Entry 5ZRD (X-ray diffraction, 2.30 A resolution); this record covers chains A and D of the 4 polymer chains in the assembly.

[Chain A (and D)]
Name: Tyrosinase
From: Burkholderia thailandensis (strain ATCC 700388 / DSM 13276 / CIP 106301 / E264)
Notes: EC 1.14.18.1; chain D of this document is another copy of the same molecule, construct and numbering; everything in this record applies to it too
UniProtKB: Q2T7K1 (Q2T7K1_BURTA); numbering as in UniProt (aligned over 2-535)
Sequence (549 residues; numbered 0 to 548; the number before each row is that of its first residue; numbering starts at 0):
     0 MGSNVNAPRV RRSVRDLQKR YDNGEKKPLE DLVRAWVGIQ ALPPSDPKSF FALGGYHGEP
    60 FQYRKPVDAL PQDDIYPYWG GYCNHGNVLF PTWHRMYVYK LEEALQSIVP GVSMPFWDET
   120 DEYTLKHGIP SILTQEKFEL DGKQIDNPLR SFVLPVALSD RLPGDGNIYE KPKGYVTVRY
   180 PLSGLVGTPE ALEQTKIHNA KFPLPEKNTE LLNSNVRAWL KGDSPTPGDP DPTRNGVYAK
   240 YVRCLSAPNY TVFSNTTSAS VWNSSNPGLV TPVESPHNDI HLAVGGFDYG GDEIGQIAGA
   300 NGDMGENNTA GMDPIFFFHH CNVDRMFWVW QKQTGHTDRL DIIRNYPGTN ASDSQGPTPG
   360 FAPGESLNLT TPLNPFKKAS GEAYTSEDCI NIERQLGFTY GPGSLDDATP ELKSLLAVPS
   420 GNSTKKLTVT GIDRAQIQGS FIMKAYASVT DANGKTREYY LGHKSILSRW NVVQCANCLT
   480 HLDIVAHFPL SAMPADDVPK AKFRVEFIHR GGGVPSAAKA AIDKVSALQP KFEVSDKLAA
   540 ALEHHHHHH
Unresolved in the structure: 0-3, 538-548 (chain D: 0-6, 535-548)
Differences from the reference sequence: expression tag (0-1, 536-548)
Glycans and other covalent adducts: covalent link C82-H84
Bound ions: Cu ion site 1: H56, H84, H93 (together with oxygen atom); Cu ion site 2: H276, H280, H319 (together with oxygen atom)
Residues lining bound ligands: oxygen atom (O): H56, H84, H93, H276, H280, N306, F315, H319, L466

[Chain A / chain D interface]
Contacting residue pairs (47):
  K64(A) - Q473(D)
  A68(A) - K64(D)
  L161(A) - V472(D)
  L161(A) - Q473(D)
  L161(A) - C474(D)
  P162(A) - N470(D)
  P162(A) - V471(D)
  P162(A) - V472(D)  hydrogen bond (backbone-backbone)
  P162(A) - C474(D)
  P162(A) - A475(D)
  G163(A) - N166(D)
  G163(A) - I167(D)  hydrogen bond (backbone-backbone)
  G163(A) - T187(D)
  G163(A) - N470(D)
  G163(A) - V471(D)
  D164(A) - D164(D)
  D164(A) - G165(D)
  D164(A) - N166(D)
  G165(A) - D164(D)
  G165(A) - G165(D)  hydrogen bond (backbone-backbone)
  G165(A) - T187(D)
  N166(A) - G163(D)
  N166(A) - D164(D)
  I167(A) - G163(D)  hydrogen bond (backbone-backbone)
  V185(A) - P188(D)
  G186(A) - P188(D)
  T187(A) - G163(D)
  T187(A) - D164(D)
  T187(A) - G165(D)
  T187(A) - P188(D)
  P188(A) - V185(D)
  P188(A) - G186(D)
  P188(A) - T187(D)
  P188(A) - P188(D)
  Q437(A) - P162(D)
  Q437(A) - G163(D)
  N470(A) - P162(D)
  N470(A) - G163(D)
  V471(A) - P162(D)
  V471(A) - G163(D)
  V472(A) - L161(D)
  V472(A) - P162(D)  hydrogen bond (backbone-backbone)
  Q473(A) - K64(D)
  Q473(A) - L161(D)
  Q473(A) - Q473(D)  hydrogen bond
  A475(A) - R160(D)
  S515(A) - R160(D)  hydrogen bond
Other interface residues (no listed pair), chain A (24 interface residues in all): L69, L191, C474, L478
Other interface residues (no listed pair), chain D (23 interface residues in all): A68, L191, Q437, L478

[Overview]
The interface between chain A and chain D involves 24 residues on one side and 23 on the other; the contacts
include 7 hydrogen bonds. Polar pairs include Q473(A)-Q473(D), S515(A)-R160(D) and P162(A)-V472(D). Ligands of
chain A: oxygen atom.
Chain A and chain D are both Tyrosinase (Burkholderia thailandensis (strain ATCC 700388 / DSM 13276 / CIP
106301 / E264)); the structure, Tyrosinase from Burkholderia thailandensis (BtTYR) at low pH condition, was
determined by X-ray diffraction together with 5ZRE from the same study.
